PDB entry 8E5P | electron microscopy, 4.40 A resolution (low resolution: residue-level contacts below are approximate; hydrogen-bond / salt-bridge calls are withheld) | chains 7 and c of the 7 polymer chains in the assembly

== Chain 7 ==
Molecule: RNA with 24 nt long spacer
Sequence (41 nucleotides; row label = number of the first residue in the row):
     1 AUGUUUUUUU UUUUUUUUUU UUUUUUUGAU UUGGUGAGAG G
Unresolved in the structure: 9-41

== Chain c ==
Name: Transcription termination factor Rho
Organism: Escherichia coli
Notes: EC 3.6.4.-
UniProtKB: A0A0A0GPI6 (A0A0A0GPI6_ECOLX); residues 1-419 here correspond to UniProt positions 25-443 (UniProt number = residue number + 24)
Amino-acid sequence (419 residues; numbered 1 to 419; the number before each row is that of its first residue):
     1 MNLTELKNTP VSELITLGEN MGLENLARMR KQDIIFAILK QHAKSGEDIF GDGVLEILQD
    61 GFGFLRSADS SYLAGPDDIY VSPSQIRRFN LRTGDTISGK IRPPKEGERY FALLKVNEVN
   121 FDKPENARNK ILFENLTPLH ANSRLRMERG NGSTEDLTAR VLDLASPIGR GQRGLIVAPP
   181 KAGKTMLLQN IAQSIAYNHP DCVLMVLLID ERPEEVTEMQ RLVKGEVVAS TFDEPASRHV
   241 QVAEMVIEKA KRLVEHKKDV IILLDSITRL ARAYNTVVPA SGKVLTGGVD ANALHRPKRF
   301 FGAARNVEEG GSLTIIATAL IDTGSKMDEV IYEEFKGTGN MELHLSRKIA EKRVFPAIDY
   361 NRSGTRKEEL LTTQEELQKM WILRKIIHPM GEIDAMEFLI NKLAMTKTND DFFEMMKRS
Unresolved in the structure: 418-419
Metal / ion sites: beryllium trifluoride ion: Lys184 (together with ADP)
Ligand contacts:
  - ADP / beryllium trifluoride, molecule 1: Thr158, Pro179, Pro180, Lys181, Ala182, Gly183, Lys184, Thr185, Met186, Asp265, Leu320, Phe355
  - ADP / beryllium trifluoride, molecule 2: Gly337, Thr365, Arg366, Lys367

== Chain 7 / chain c interface ==
Pairs across the interface (14; chain 7 residue first):
  U2(7) - Gly282(c)
  G3(7) - Lys283(c)
  G3(7) - Val284(c)
  G3(7) - Leu285(c)
  G3(7) - Thr286(c)
  U4(7) - Val284(c)
  U4(7) - Leu285(c)
  U4(7) - Thr286(c)
  U4(7) - Gly287(c)
  U4(7) - Gly288(c)
  U5(7) - Thr286(c)
  U5(7) - Gly287(c)
  U5(7) - Lys326(c)
  U6(7) - Lys326(c)

== Summary ==
The interface between chain 7 and chain c involves 5 residues on one side and 8 on the other. Chain c binds
ADP / beryllium trifluoride.
Here chain 7 is RNA with 24 nt long spacer and chain c is Transcription termination factor Rho (Escherichia
coli). Entry 8E5P (Escherichia coli Rho-dependent transcription pre-termination complex containing 24 nt long
RNA spacer, Mg-ADP-BeF3, and NusG; Rho ...) was determined by electron microscopy, deposited together with
8E3F, 8E3H, 8E5K, 8E5L, 8E5O, 8E6W and 3 further entries.
